Entry 6SZ5 (X-ray diffraction, 2.23 A resolution); this record covers chains A and C of the 3 polymer chains in the assembly.

# Chain A
Protein: Calmodulin-2
Organism: Homo sapiens
UniProtKB: P0DP24 (CALM2_HUMAN); numbering as in UniProt (aligned over 1-149)
Sequence (149 residues; row label = number of the first residue in the row):
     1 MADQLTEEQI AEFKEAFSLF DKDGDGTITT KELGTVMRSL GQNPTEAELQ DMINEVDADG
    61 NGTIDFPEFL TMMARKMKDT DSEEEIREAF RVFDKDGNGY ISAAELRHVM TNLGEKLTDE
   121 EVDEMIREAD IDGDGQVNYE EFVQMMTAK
Unresolved in the structure: 1-3, 148-149
Swiss-Prot annotation at these positions:
  - binding site (Ca(2+)): Asp21, Asp23, Asp25, Thr27, Glu32, Asp57, Asp59, Asn61, Thr63, Glu68, Asp94, Asp96, Asn98, Tyr100, Glu105, Asp130, Asp132, Asp134, Gln136, Glu141
  - modified residue: Ala2 (N-acetylalanine), Lys22 (N6-acetyllysine), Thr45 (Phosphothreonine), Ser82 (Phosphoserine), Lys95 (N6-acetyllysine), Tyr100 (Phosphotyrosine), Ser102 (Phosphoserine), Thr111 (Phosphothreonine), Lys116 (N6,N6,N6-trimethyllysine), Tyr139 (Phosphotyrosine)
  - cross-link: Lys22 (Glycyl lysine isopeptide (Lys-Gly) (interchain with G-Cter in SUMO2))
  - natural variant: Asp96 (D96V: In LQT15), Asn98 (N98I: In LQT15; N98S: In LQT15), Asp130 (D130G: In LQT15; D130V: In LQT15), Asp132 (D132E: In LQT15), Asp134 (D134H: In LQT15), Gln136 (Q136P: In LQT15)
Ion coordination: Ca2+ site 1: Asp21, Asp23, Asp25, Thr27, Glu32, Asp119; Ca2+ site 2: Asp57, Asp59, Asn61, Thr63, Glu68; Ca2+ site 3: Asp94, Asp96, Asn98, Tyr100, Glu105; Ca2+ site 4: Asp130, Asp132, Asp134, Gln136, Glu141

# Chain C
Protein: NADPH oxidase 5
Notes: EC 1.6.3.-
UniProtKB: Q96PH1 (NOX5_HUMAN), isoform Q96PH1-3; residues -26 to 692 here correspond to UniProt positions 19-737 (UniProt number = residue number + 45)
Sequence (719 residues; row label = number of the first residue in the row; numbers below 1 keep their minus sign (Met-26 is residue -26)):
   -26 MSAEEDARWL RWVTQQFKTI AGEDGEISLQ EFKAALHVKE SFFAERFFAL FDSDRSGTIT
    34 LQELQEALTL LIHGSPMDKL KFLFQVYDID GSGSIDPDEL RTVLQSCLRE SAISLPDEKL
    94 DQLTLALFES ADADGNGAIT FEELRDELQR FPGVMENLTI SAAHWLTAPA PRPRPRRPRQ
   154 LTRAYWHNHR SQLFCLATYA GLHVLLFGLA ASAHRDLGAS VMVAKGCGQC LNFDCSFIAV
   214 LMLRRCLTWL RATWLAQVLP LDQNIQFHQL MGYVVVGLSL VHTVAHTVNF VLQAQAEASP
   274 FQFWELLLTT RPGIGWVHGS ASPTGVALLL LLLLMFICSS SCIRRSGHFE VFYWTHLSYL
   334 LVWLLLIFHG PNFWKWLLVP GILFFLEKAI GLAVSRMAAV CIMEVNLLPS KVTHLLIKRP
   394 PFFHYRPGDY LYLNIPTIAR YEWHPFTISS APEQKDTIWL HIRSQGQWTN RLYESFKASD
   454 PLGRGSKRLS RSVTMRKSQR SSKGSEILLE KHKFCNIKCY IDGPYGTPTR RIFASEHAVL
   514 IGAGIGITPF ASILQSIMYR HQKRKHTCPS CQHSWIEGVQ DNMKLHKVDF IWINRDQRSF
   574 EWFVSLLTKL EMDQAEEAQY GRFLELHMYM TSALGKNDMK AIGLQMALDL LANKEKKDSI
   634 TGLQTRTQPG RPDWSKVFQK VAAEKKGKVQ VFFCGSPALA KVLKGHCEKF GFRFFQENF
Unresolved in the structure: -26 to 646, 657-692
Swiss-Prot annotation at these positions:
  - binding site (Ca(2+)): Asp-3, Glu-1, Glu4, Asp25, Asp27, Ser29, Thr31, Glu36, Asp61, Asp63

# Interface between chain A and chain C
Contacting residue pairs (18; chain A residue first):
  Glu12(A) with Val654(C)
  Phe13(A) with Phe651(C), hydrophobic; Val654(C), hydrophobic
  Ala16(A) with Val654(C), hydrophobic
  Phe20(A) with Trp647(C), hydrophobic; Val650(C), hydrophobic
  Met52(A) with Trp647(C), hydrogen bond (backbone-side chain)
  Glu55(A) with Trp647(C)
  Val56(A) with Trp647(C)
  Phe69(A) with Trp647(C), hydrophobic
  Met72(A) with Trp647(C), hydrophobic
  Met73(A) with Trp647(C); Phe651(C), hydrophobic
  Lys76(A) with Trp647(C); Ser648(C); Phe651(C)
  Met77(A) with Phe651(C)
  Thr80(A) with Phe651(C)
Other interface residues (no listed pair), chain A (14 interface residues in all): Leu33

# Overview
Chain A and chain C form an interface of 14 and 5 residues respectively, with 1 hydrogen bond. The
hydrogen-bonded pair is Met52(A)-Trp647(C). UniProt lists 20 Ca2+-binding residues on chain A; 10 Ca2+-binding
residues on chain C.
Chain A is Calmodulin-2 (Homo sapiens) and chain C is NADPH oxidase 5; the structure, Human calmodulin bound
to a peptide of human NADPH oxidase 5, was determined by X-ray diffraction.
